Entry 7AYH (X-ray diffraction, 2.80 A resolution); this record covers chain A.

== Chain A ==
Protein: Aurora kinase A
From: Homo sapiens
Notes: EC 2.7.11.1
UniProt: O14965 (AURKA_HUMAN); residues 122-403 here = UniProt positions 122-403
Amino-acid sequence (285 residues; each row starts with the number of its first residue):
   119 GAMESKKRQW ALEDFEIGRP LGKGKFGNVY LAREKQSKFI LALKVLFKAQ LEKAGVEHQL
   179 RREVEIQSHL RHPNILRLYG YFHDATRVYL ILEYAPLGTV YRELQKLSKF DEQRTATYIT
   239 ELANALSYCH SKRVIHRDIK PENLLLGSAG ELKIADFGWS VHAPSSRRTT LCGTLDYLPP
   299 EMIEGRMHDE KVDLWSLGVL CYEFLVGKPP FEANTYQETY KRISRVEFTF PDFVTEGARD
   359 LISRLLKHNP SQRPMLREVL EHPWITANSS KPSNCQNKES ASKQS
Unresolved in the structure: 119-124, 276-291, 391-403
Construct notes: expression tag (119-121)
Curated features (UniProtKB/Swiss-Prot):
  - region: H280 to L293 (Activation segment)
  - active site: D256 (Proton acceptor)
  - binding site (ATP): K143, K162, E211 to A213, E260, N261, D274
  - modified residue: T287 (Phosphothreonine), T288 (Phosphothreonine), S342 (Phosphoserine)
  - cross-link: K258 (Glycyl lysine isopeptide (Lys-Gly) (interchain with G-Cter in SUMO2))
  - natural variant: S155 (S155R: In a colorectal adenocarcinoma sample), V174 (V174M: In a metastatic melanoma sample)
  - mutagenesis: K162 (K162R: Loss of kinase activity), F165 (F165A: Decreases the interaction with phosphatase type 1 isoforms), G198 (G198N: Reduces interaction with TPX2. Reduces kinase activity tenfold. Promotes interaction with the AURKB binding partners INCENP and BIRC5 that are normally not bound by AURKA), R205 (R205A: Reduces ubiquitination and proteasomal degradation), D274 (D274N: Abolishes cilia disassembly and kinase activity), T287 (T287A: No direct effect on catalytic activity; T287E: Enhances interaction with TPX2), T288 (T288A: Reduces cilia disassembly and kinase activity; T288D: Mimics phosphorylation state and increases kinase activity), C290 (C290A: Enhances stability; when associated with A-393), Y334 (Y334A: Reduces binding to MYCN), Q335 (Q335A: Reduces binding to MYCN), F346 (F346A: Decreases the interaction with phosphatase type 1 isoforms), C393 (C393A: Enhances stability; when associated with A-290)
Small-molecule neighbours: S9H (7-[2-[(4-methoxyphenyl)amino]pyrimidin-4-yl]-1,3,4,5-tetrahydro-1-benzazepin-2-one): R137, L139, G140, V147, A160, L194, E211, Y212, A213, P214, L215, G216, T217, E260, L263
From the paper describing this entry:
  - binding site for S9H: R137, E211, A213

== Overview ==
Bound to chain A: compound S9H. Curated annotation (UniProt) lists active-site residue D256, 8 ATP-binding
residues and 12 mutagenesis sites. From the paper: a binding site for S9H at R137, E211 and A213.
Chain A is Aurora kinase A (Homo sapiens); the structure, Crystal structure of Aurora A in complex with
7-(2-Anilinopyrimidin-4-yl)-1-benzazepin-2-one derivative (compound 2c), was determined by X-ray diffraction
(same publication as 7AYI).
